7S02 - chains A and C of the 3 polymer chains in the assembly; structure by X-ray diffraction, 2.34 A resolution.

Chain A:
Protein: Fem-3 mRNA-binding factor 2
Organism: Caenorhabditis elegans
Reference sequence: Q09312 (FBF2_CAEEL); residue numbers follow UniProt; this construct covers 164-575
Amino-acid sequence (413 residues; each row starts with the number of its first residue):
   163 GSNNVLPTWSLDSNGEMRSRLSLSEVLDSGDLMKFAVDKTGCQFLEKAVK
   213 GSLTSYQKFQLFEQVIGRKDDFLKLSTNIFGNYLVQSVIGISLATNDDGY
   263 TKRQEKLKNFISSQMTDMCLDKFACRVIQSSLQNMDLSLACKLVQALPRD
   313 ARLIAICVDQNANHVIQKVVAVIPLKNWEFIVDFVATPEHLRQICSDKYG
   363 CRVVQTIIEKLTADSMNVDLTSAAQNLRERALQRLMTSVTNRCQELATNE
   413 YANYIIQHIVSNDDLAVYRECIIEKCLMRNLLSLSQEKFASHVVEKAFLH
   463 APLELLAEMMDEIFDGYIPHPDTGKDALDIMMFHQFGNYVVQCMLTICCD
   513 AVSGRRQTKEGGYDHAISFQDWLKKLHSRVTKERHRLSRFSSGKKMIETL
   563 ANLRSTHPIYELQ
Unresolved in the structure: 163-166, 176-178, 523-524, 569-575
Differences from the reference sequence: expression tag (163)
Swiss-Prot annotation at these positions:
  - site: Tyr479 (Interacts with lst-1)
  - mutagenesis: Arg288 (R288A: Reduces RNA binding affinity; R288F/Y: Broadens binding specificity at specific nucleotide positions in the RNA target ...), Cys363 (C363A: Increases binding affinity for 8 nt target RNA by comparison with 9 nt target; when associated with only Y-364, or with Y-364 and A- or S-367 ...), Arg364 (R364Y: Abolishes binding affinity for both 8 and 9 nt target RNAs ...), Gln367 (Q367A/S: Increases binding specificity for 8 nt RNA target when associated with A- or S-363 and Y-364), Leu444 (L444A: Does not affect binding to lst-1), Gln448 (Q448G: Slightly reduces binding to lst-1), His454 (H454A: Reduces binding affinity to 9 nt target RNA; H454Y/F/W/N/R: Switches nucleotide specificity at positions +2 and +3 in the RNA target), Tyr479 to Thr485 (Abrogates binding to lst-1), Tyr479 (Y479A: Reduces thermal stability and disrupts interaction with lst-1; Y479G/A/V/Q/F/R: Abrogates binding to lst-1), Ile480 (I480A: Does not affect binding to lst-1), Pro481 (P481A: Does not affect binding to lst-1), His482 (H482A: Does not affect binding to lst-1), 4 further mutagenesis entries in UniProt

Chain C:
Protein: Lateral Signaling Target
Organism: Caenorhabditis elegans
Reference sequence: P91820 (P91820_CAEEL); numbering as in UniProt (aligned over 18-50)
Amino-acid sequence (36 residues; row label = number of the first residue in the row):
    15 GSNSSTIAYSKSQHEAPKQLLQLRSEIKPLIPLNQP
Unresolved in the structure: 15-30, 42-50
Differences from the reference sequence: expression tag (15-17)

Chain A / chain C interface:
Residue-residue contacts - 26 pairs, chain A then chain C:
  Arg441(A) - Leu37(C)
  Arg441(A) - Glu40(C)  salt bridge
  Leu444(A) - Leu35(C)  hydrophobic
  Ser445(A) - Lys32(C)  hydrogen bond
  Ser445(A) - Leu34(C)
  Gln448(A) - Lys32(C)
  Gln448(A) - Gln33(C)  hydrogen bond (side chain-backbone)
  Glu449(A) - Lys32(C)  salt bridge
  Asp477(A) - Arg38(C)  salt bridge
  Gly478(A) - Leu37(C)
  Gly478(A) - Arg38(C)  hydrogen bond (backbone-backbone)
  Tyr479(A) - Leu35(C)
  Tyr479(A) - Gln36(C)
  Tyr479(A) - Leu37(C)  hydrophobic
  Ile480(A) - Leu35(C)
  Ile480(A) - Gln36(C)  hydrogen bond (backbone-backbone)
  Ile480(A) - Arg38(C)
  Pro481(A) - Leu35(C)
  His482(A) - Leu35(C)
  Lys487(A) - Gln33(C)
  Lys487(A) - Leu35(C)
  Asp488(A) - Leu35(C)
  Ala489(A) - Leu35(C)
  Ile492(A) - Gln33(C)
  Ile492(A) - Leu35(C)  hydrophobic
  His496(A) - Pro31(C)  hydrogen bond (side chain-backbone)

In short:
16 residues of chain A face 9 of chain C across their interface; the contacts include 5 hydrogen bonds and 3
salt bridges. Polar pairs include Arg441(A)-Glu40(C), Glu449(A)-Lys32(C) and Asp477(A)-Arg38(C). Curated
annotation (UniProt) lists 15 mutagenesis sites on chain A.
Chain A is Fem-3 mRNA-binding factor 2 and chain C is Lateral Signaling Target, both from Caenorhabditis
elegans; the structure, Crystal structure of FBF-2 in complex with LST-1 site A peptide and FBE RNA, was
determined by X-ray diffraction, deposited together with 7RZZ.
